PDB entry 1KKF | X-ray diffraction, 2.60 A resolution | chain A

== Chain A ==
Molecule: Adenylosuccinate Synthetase
Source organism: Escherichia coli K12
Notes: EC 6.3.4.4
UniProt: P12283 (PURA_ECOLI); residues 0-431 here correspond to UniProt positions 1-432 (UniProt number = residue number + 1)
Chain sequence (432 residues; row label = number of the first residue in the row; numbering starts at 0):
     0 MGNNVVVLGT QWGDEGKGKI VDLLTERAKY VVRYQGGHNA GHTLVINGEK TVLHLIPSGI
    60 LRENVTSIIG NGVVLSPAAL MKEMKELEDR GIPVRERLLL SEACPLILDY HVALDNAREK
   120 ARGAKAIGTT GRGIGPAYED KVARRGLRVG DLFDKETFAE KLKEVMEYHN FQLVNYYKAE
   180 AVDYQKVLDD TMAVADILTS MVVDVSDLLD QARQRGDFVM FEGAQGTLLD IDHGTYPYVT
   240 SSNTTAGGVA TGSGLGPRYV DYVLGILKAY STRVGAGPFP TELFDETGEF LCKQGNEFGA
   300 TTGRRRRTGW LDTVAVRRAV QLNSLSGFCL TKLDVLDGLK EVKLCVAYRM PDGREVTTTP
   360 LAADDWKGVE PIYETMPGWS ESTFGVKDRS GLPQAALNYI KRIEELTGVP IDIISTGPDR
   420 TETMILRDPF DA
Not modelled in the structure: 0
Bound ions: Mg2+: D13, G40 (together with diphosphate, hadacidin)
Ligand contacts:
  - diphosphate (DPO): G12, D13, E14, G15, K16, G17, A39, G40, H41, G222, A223, Q224
  - hadacidin (HDA): D13, N38, A39, G40, T129, V273, G298, A299, T300, T301, G302, R303, R305
  - inosinic acid (IMP): W11, G12, D13, N38, A39, G40, I126, G127, T128, T129, G130, I133, G134, R143, Q224, L228, V238, T239, V273, G274, R303

== Summary ==
Ligands of chain A: diphosphate, hadacidin and inosinic acid. D13 and G40 coordinate Mg2+.
Chain A is Adenylosuccinate Synthetase (Escherichia coli K12); the structure, Complex of E. coli
Adenylosuccinate Synthetase with IMP, Hadacidin, Pyrophosphate, and Mg, was determined by X-ray diffraction
together with 1KJX and 1KKB from the same study.
